PDB entry 6EXQ | X-ray diffraction, 2.50 A resolution | chain A

[Chain A]
Protein: Cysteine protease
From: Trypanosoma brucei rhodesiense
Reference sequence: Q95PM0 (Q95PM0_TRYBR); residues 1-215 here correspond to UniProt positions 126-340 (UniProt number = residue number + 125)
Chain sequence (215 residues; row label = number of the first residue in the row):
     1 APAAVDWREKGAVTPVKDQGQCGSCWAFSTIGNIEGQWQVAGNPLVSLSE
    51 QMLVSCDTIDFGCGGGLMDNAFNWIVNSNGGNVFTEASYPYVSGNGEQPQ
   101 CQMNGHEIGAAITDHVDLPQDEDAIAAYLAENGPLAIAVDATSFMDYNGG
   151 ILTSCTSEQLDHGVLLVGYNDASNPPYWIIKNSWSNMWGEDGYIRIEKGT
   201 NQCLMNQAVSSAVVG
Differences from the reference sequence: engineered mutation Ala172 (Ser297 in Q95PM0)
Cystine bridges: Cys22-Cys63, Cys56-Cys101, Cys155-Cys203

[In short]
Chain A is Cysteine protease (Trypanosoma brucei rhodesiense); the structure, Crystal Structure of Rhodesain
in complex with a Macrolactam Inhibitor, was determined by X-ray diffraction together with 6EX8 and 6EXO from
the same study.
